PDB entry 4GH4 | X-ray diffraction, 3.00 A resolution | chains A and B of the 4 polymer chains in the assembly

Chain A:
Molecule: capsid protein VP1
Source organism: Foot-and-mouth disease virus - type A
UniProt: Q9Q2N8 (Q9Q2N8_9PICO); residues 1-210 here correspond to UniProt positions 440-649 (UniProt number = residue number + 439)
Chain sequence (210 residues; row label = number of the first residue in the row):
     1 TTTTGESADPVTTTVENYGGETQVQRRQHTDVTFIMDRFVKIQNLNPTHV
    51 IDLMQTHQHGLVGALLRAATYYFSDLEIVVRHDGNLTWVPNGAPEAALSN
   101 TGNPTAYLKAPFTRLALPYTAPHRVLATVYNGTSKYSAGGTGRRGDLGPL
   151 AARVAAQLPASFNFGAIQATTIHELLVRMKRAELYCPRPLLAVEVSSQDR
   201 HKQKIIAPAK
Unresolved in the structure: 137-155

Chain B:
Molecule: capsid protein VP2
Source organism: Foot-and-mouth disease virus - type A
UniProt: Q9Q2N8 (Q9Q2N8_9PICO); residue numbers follow UniProt; this construct covers 12-218
Chain sequence (207 residues; row label = number of the first residue in the row):
    12 DRLLTTRNGHTTSTTQSSVGVTYGYSTQEDHVSGPNTSGLETRVVQAERF
    62 FKKHLFDWTPDKAFGHLEKLELPTDHKGVYGHLVDSFAYMRNGWDVEVSA
   112 VGNQFNGGCLLVAMVPEWKEFTPREKYQLTLFPHQFISPRTNMTAHIVVP
   162 YLGVNRYDQYKKHKPWTLVVMVVSPLTTNTVSAGQIKVYANIAPTHVHVA
   212 GELPSKE
Construct notes: conflict R13 (Ala in Q9Q2N8), L14 (Ile in Q9Q2N8), R135 (Ala in Q9Q2N8)

Interface between chain A and chain B:
Contacting residue pairs (59):
  G5(A) - F147(B)
  E6(A) - V30(B)
  E6(A) - Q146(B)
  E6(A) - F147(B)  hydrogen bond (backbone-backbone)
  E6(A) - S149(B)
  E6(A) - T152(B)  hydrogen bond
  E6(A) - N153(B)
  S7(A) - V30(B)
  S7(A) - T33(B)
  S7(A) - Q146(B)
  A8(A) - H145(B)
  T70(A) - P127(B)
  T70(A) - E128(B)
  Y71(A) - E128(B)  hydrogen bond
  Y71(A) - L163(B)
  Y71(A) - G164(B)
  Y71(A) - V165(B)
  H123(A) - V165(B)
  H123(A) - N166(B)  hydrogen bond
  R124(A) - D41(B)  salt bridge
  R124(A) - Y162(B)
  R124(A) - G164(B)  hydrogen bond (side chain-backbone)
  R124(A) - V165(B)
  R124(A) - N166(B)
  R124(A) - R167(B)
  V125(A) - V165(B)
  L126(A) - V165(B)
  A127(A) - V165(B)
  V129(A) - E128(B)
  V129(A) - K130(B)
  Y130(A) - E128(B)
  Y130(A) - H174(B)
  N131(A) - E82(B)  hydrogen bond
  N131(A) - E128(B)  hydrogen bond (backbone-side chain)
  N131(A) - W129(B)
  N131(A) - H174(B)
  N131(A) - K175(B)  hydrogen bond (side chain-backbone)
  N131(A) - T178(B)
  G132(A) - K173(B)
  T133(A) - K173(B)  hydrogen bond (backbone-backbone)
  K135(A) - K173(B)  hydrogen bond (backbone-side chain)
  Y136(A) - Q170(B)
  Y136(A) - K173(B)
  F162(A) - V165(B)  hydrophobic
  C186(A) - Y36(B)  hydrophobic
  P187(A) - L142(B)
  P187(A) - F143(B)
  R188(A) - P127(B)  hydrogen bond (side chain-backbone)
  R188(A) - E128(B)  hydrogen bond (side chain-backbone)
  R188(A) - L142(B)
  P189(A) - E136(B)
  P189(A) - Q139(B)
  P189(A) - L142(B)
  L190(A) - Q139(B)  hydrogen bond (backbone-side chain)
  L191(A) - R135(B)
  L191(A) - Q139(B)
  A192(A) - R135(B)  hydrogen bond (backbone-side chain)
  V193(A) - R135(B)
  E194(A) - R135(B)
Also at the interface, not in a pair above, chain A (29 interface residues in all): S134
Also at the interface, not in a pair above, chain B (35 interface residues in all): Y100, V126, F132, R151

Overview:
29 residues of chain A and 35 residues of chain B are in contact, with 14 hydrogen bonds and 1 salt bridge.
Among the polar pairs are R124(A)-D41(B), E6(A)-T152(B) and Y71(A)-E128(B).
Here chain A is capsid protein VP1 and chain B is capsid protein VP2, both from Foot-and-mouth disease virus -
type A. Entry 4GH4 (Crystal Structure of Foot and Mouth Disease Virus A22 Serotype) was determined by X-ray
diffraction.
